5Y5X - chains P and Q of the 26 polymer chains in the assembly; structure by electron microscopy, 5.00 A resolution (low resolution: residue-level contacts below are approximate; hydrogen-bond / salt-bridge calls are withheld).

Chain P (and Q):
Molecule: V-type ATP synthase, subunit K
Source organism: Thermus thermophilus HB8
Notes: chain Q of this document is another copy of the same molecule, construct and numbering; everything in this record applies to it too
UniProtKB: Q5SIT7 (Q5SIT7_THET8); residues -18 to 80 here correspond to UniProt positions 1-99 (UniProt number = residue number + 19)
Sequence (99 residues; row label = number of the first residue in the row; numbers below 1 keep their minus sign (Met-18 is residue -18)):
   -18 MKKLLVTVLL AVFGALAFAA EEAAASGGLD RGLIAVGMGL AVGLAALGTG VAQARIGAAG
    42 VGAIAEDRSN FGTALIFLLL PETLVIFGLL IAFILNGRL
Unresolved in the structure: -18 to 4

Chain P / chain Q interface:
Residue-residue contacts - 12 pairs, chain P then chain Q:
  Leu10(P) - Gly8(Q)
  Asp11(P) - Gly8(Q)
  Asp11(P) - Gly9(Q)
  Ala22(P) - Gly24(Q)
  Leu25(P) - Gly24(Q)
  Leu25(P) - Leu28(Q)
  Ala26(P) - Gly24(Q)
  Gly29(P) - Leu28(Q)
  Gly29(P) - Gly31(Q)
  Ala33(P) - Gly31(Q)
  Gly78(P) - Ala6(Q)
  Arg79(P) - Ser7(Q)
Interface residues without a listed pair, chain P (16 interface residues in all): Gly9, Leu14, Gly18, Leu21, Arg36, Ile37, Leu80
Interface residues without a listed pair, chain Q (14 interface residues in all): Leu10, Gly13, Val17, Gly20, Ala27, Ala35, Ala39

In short:
16 residues of chain P and 14 residues of chain Q are in contact.
Chain P and chain Q are both V-type ATP synthase, subunit K (Thermus thermophilus HB8); the structure,
V/A-type ATPase/synthase from Thermus thermophilus, rotational state 1, was determined by electron microscopy
together with 5Y5Y, 5Y5Z and 5Y60 from the same study.
